Entry 3EQF (X-ray diffraction, 2.70 A resolution); this record covers chain A.

Chain A:
Name: Dual specificity mitogen-activated protein kinase kinase 1
Source organism: Homo sapiens
Notes: EC 2.7.12.2; fragment: Protein kinase domain
UniProtKB: Q02750 (MP2K1_HUMAN); numbering as in UniProt (aligned over 35-393)
Sequence (360 residues; each row starts with the number of its first residue):
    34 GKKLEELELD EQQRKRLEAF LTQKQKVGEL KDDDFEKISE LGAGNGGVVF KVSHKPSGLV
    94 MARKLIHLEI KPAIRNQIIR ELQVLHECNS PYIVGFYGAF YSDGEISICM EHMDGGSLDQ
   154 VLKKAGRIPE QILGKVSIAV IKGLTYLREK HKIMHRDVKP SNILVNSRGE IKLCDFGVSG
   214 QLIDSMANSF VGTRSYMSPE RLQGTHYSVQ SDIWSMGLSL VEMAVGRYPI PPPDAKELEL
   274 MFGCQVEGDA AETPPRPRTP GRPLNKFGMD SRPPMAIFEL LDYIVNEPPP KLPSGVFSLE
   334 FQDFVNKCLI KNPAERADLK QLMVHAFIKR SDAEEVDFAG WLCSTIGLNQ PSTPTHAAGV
Disordered / not traced: 34-38, 278-306, 382-393
Sequence notes: expression tag (34); engineered mutation N298 (Ser in Q02750), K299 (Ser in Q02750), F300 (Tyr in Q02750)
Curated features (UniProtKB/Swiss-Prot):
  - region: E270 to P307 (RAF1-binding)
  - active site: D190 (Proton acceptor)
  - binding site (ATP): L74 to V82, K97, M143 to M146, S150 to Q153, K192 to N195, D208
  - binding site (U0126): K97, D208 to V211
  - binding site (K-252a): E144 to M146, S194
  - modified residue: S218 (Phosphoserine), S222 (Phosphoserine), T286 (Phosphothreonine), T292 (Phosphothreonine)
  - natural variant: F53 (F53S: In CFC3), Q56 (Q56P: In MEL), K57 (K57E: In MEL; K57N: In MEL), G128 (G128V: In CFC3), Y130 (Y130C: In CFC3)
  - mutagenesis: K97 (K97A: Loss of catalytic activity. Strongly reduces phosphorylation upon UV irradiation; K97R: Loss of catalytic activity. No effect on BRAF-KSR1 or BRAF-KSR2 dimerization), S150 (S150A: No loss of activity), S212 (S212A: No loss of activity), S218 (S218A: Loss of catalytic activity. No effect on BRAF-KSR1 dimerization; when associated with A-222; S218D: No effect on BRAF-KSR1 dimerization; when associated with D-222), M219 (M219V: Increases interaction with KSR1 and BRAF; M219W: Increases interaction with KSR1 and BRAF; when associated with L-220), A220 (A220L: Increases interaction with KSR1 and BRAF; when associated with w-219), N221 (N221Y: Increases interaction with KSR1 and BRAF), S222 (S222A: Loss of catalytic activity. No effect on BRAF-KSR1 dimerization; when associated with A-218; S222D: No effect on BRAF-KSR1 dimerization; when associated with D-218), F311 (F311S: Loss of interaction with BRAF and KSR1. Loss of BRAF-KSR1 dimerization)
Bound ions: Ca2+: D65, D66; Na+ near D65 (its only coordinating residue here); Mg2+ near D190 (its only coordinating residue here)
Small-molecule neighbours: k-252a (KSA): L74, G75, A76, G77, V82, A95, K97, V127, M143, E144, H145, M146, G149, S150, Q153, S194, N195, L197, C207, D208

Summary:
Bound to chain A: k-252a. D65 and D66 coordinate Ca2+. Curated annotation (UniProt) lists active-site residue
D190, 23 ATP-binding residues, 5 U0126-binding residues and 4 K-252a-binding residues.
Chain A is Dual specificity mitogen-activated protein kinase kinase 1 (Homo sapiens); the structure, X-ray
structure of the human mitogen-activated protein kinase kinase 1 (MEK1) in a binary complex with ..., was
determined by X-ray diffraction together with 3EQC, 3EQD, 3EQG, 3EQH and 3EQI from the same study.
